Entry 7XOD (electron microscopy, 3.27 A resolution); this record covers chains V and W of the 12 polymer chains in the assembly.

Chain V:
Molecule: Light chain of JMB2002 Fab
Organism: Homo sapiens
Notes: antibody fragment or engineered binder
Chain sequence (214 residues; numbered 1 to 214; the number before each row is that of its first residue):
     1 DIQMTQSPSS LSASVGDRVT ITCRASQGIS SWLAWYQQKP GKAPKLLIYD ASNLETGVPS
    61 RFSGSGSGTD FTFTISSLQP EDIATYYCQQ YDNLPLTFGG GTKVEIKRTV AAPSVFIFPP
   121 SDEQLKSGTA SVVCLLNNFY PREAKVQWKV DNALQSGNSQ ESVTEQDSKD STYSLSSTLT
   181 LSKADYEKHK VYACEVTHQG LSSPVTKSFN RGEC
Disordered / not traced: 8, 140, 214
Disulfides: Cys23-Cys88, Cys134-Cys194

Chain W:
Molecule: Nanobody
Organism: Lama glama
Notes: antibody fragment or engineered binder
Chain sequence (124 residues; numbered 7 to 130; the number before each row is that of its first residue):
     7 MGSQVQLQES GGGLVQPGGS LRLSCAASGR TISRYAMSWF RQAPGKEREF VAVARRSGDG
    67 AFYADSVQGR FTVSRDDAKN TVYLQMNSLK PEDTAVYYCA IDSDTFYSGS YDYWGQGTQV
   127 TVSS
Disordered / not traced: 7-9, 130
Disulfides: Cys31-Cys105

Interface between chain V and chain W:
Residue-residue contacts - 10 pairs, chain V then chain W:
  Thr109(V) with Arg54(W)
  Glu143(V) with Tyr119(W), hydrogen bond
  Lys145(V) with Gln10(W)
  Thr197(V) with Gln10(W)
  His198(V) with Gln10(W), hydrogen bond (backbone-side chain)
  Gln199(V) with Gln10(W); Tyr119(W); Trp120(W)
  Gly200(V) with Trp120(W)
  Ser202(V) with Gln122(W), hydrogen bond (backbone-side chain)
Also at the interface, not in a pair above, chain V (14 interface residues in all): Val110, Ala112, Ala144, Leu201, Ser203, Pro204
Also at the interface, not in a pair above, chain W (9 interface residues in all): Gln12, Gln48, Glu53, Asp118

Summary:
Chain V and chain W form an interface of 14 and 9 residues respectively, with 3 hydrogen bonds. Polar contacts
include Glu143(V)-Tyr119(W), His198(V)-Gln10(W) and Ser202(V)-Gln122(W).
Chain V is Light chain of JMB2002 Fab (Homo sapiens) and chain W is Nanobody (Lama glama); the structure,
SARS-CoV-2 Omicron BA.2 Variant Spike Trimer with three JMB2002 Fab Bound, was determined by electron
microscopy, deposited together with 7XO4, 7XO5, 7XO6, 7XO7, 7XO8, 7XO9 and 3 further entries.
